Entry 9CQV (electron microscopy, 2.75 A resolution); this record covers chains B and C of the 4 polymer chains in the assembly.

[Chain B]
Name: Hemoglobin subunit beta
Organism: Homo sapiens
Notes: fragment: Hb_alpha
UniProt: P68871 (HBB_HUMAN); residues 1-146 here correspond to UniProt positions 2-147 (UniProt number = residue number + 1)
Sequence (146 residues; row label = number of the first residue in the row):
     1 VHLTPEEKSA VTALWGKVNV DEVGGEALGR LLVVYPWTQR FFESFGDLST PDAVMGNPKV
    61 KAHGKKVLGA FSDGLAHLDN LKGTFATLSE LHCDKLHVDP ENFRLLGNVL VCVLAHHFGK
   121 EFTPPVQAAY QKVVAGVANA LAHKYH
Unresolved in the structure: 144-146
Metal / ion sites: heme Fe near H92 (its only coordinating residue here)
Small-molecule neighbours: heme (HEM): L31, T38, F41, F42, F45, H63, K66, V67, A70, F71, L88, L91, H92, K95, L96, V98, N102, F103, L106, V137, L141
UniProt features mapped onto this chain:
  - binding site ((2R)-2,3-bisphosphoglycerate): V1, H2, K82, H143
  - binding site (heme b): H63, H92
  - site: E7, K8 (Microbial infection: Cleavage), G25, E26 (Microbial infection: Cleavage), G29, R30 (Microbial infection: Cleavage), Y35, P36 (Microbial infection: Cleavage), W37, T38 (Microbial infection: Cleavage), F45, G46 (Microbial infection: Cleavage), D52, A53 (Microbial infection: Cleavage), G56, N57 (Microbial infection: Cleavage), K59 (Not glycated), F71, S72 (Microbial infection: Cleavage), G74, L75 (Microbial infection: Cleavage), K82 (Not glycated), T84, F85 (Microbial infection: Cleavage), H92, C93 (Microbial infection: Cleavage), K95 (Not glycated), R104, L105 (Microbial infection: Cleavage), L110, V111 (Microbial infection: Cleavage), G119, K120 (Microbial infection: Cleavage), F122, T123 (Microbial infection: Cleavage), A128, A129 (Microbial infection: Cleavage) and 2 more in UniProt
  - modified residue: V1 (N-acetylvaline), S9 (Phosphoserine), T12 (Phosphothreonine), S44 (Phosphoserine), T50 (Phosphothreonine), K59 (N6-acetyllysine), K82 (N6-acetyllysine), T87 (Phosphothreonine), C93 (S-nitrosocysteine), K144 (N6-acetyllysine)
  - glycosylation: V1 (N-linked (Glc) (glycation) valine), K8 (N-linked (Glc) (glycation) lysine), K17 (N-linked (Glc) (glycation) lysine), K66 (N-linked (Glc) (glycation) lysine), K120 (N-linked (Glc) (glycation) lysine), K144 (N-linked (Glc) (glycation) lysine)

[Chain C]
Name: Hemoglobin subunit alpha
Organism: Homo sapiens
UniProt: P69905 (HBA_HUMAN); residues 1-140 here correspond to UniProt positions 2-141 (UniProt number = residue number + 1)
Sequence (140 residues; each row starts with the number of its first residue):
     1 VLSPADKTNV KAAWGKVGAH AGEYGAEALE RMFLSFPTTK TYFPHFDLSH GSAQVKGHGK
    61 KVADALTNAV AHVDDMPNAL SALSDLHAHK LRVDPVNFKL LSHCLLVTLA AHLPAEFTPA
   121 VHASLDKFLA SVSTVLTSKY
Metal / ion sites: heme Fe near H87 (its only coordinating residue here)
Small-molecule neighbours: heme (HEM): M32, T39, Y42, F43, H45, F46, H58, K61, V62, A65, L66, L83, L86, H87, L91, V93, N97, F98, L101, V132, L136
UniProt features mapped onto this chain:
  - binding site (O2): H58
  - binding site (heme b): H87
  - site: T8, N9 (Microbial infection: Cleavage), K11 (Not glycated), A13, W14 (Microbial infection: Cleavage), Y24, G25 (Microbial infection: Cleavage), L29, E30 (Microbial infection: Cleavage), H45, F46 (Microbial infection: Cleavage), D47, L48 (Microbial infection: Cleavage), S52, A53 (Microbial infection: Cleavage), V55, K56 (Microbial infection: Cleavage), K56 (Not glycated), G59, K60 (Microbial infection: Cleavage), K60 (Not glycated), K90 (Not glycated), L91, R92 (Microbial infection: Cleavage), K99 (Not glycated), L106, V107 (Microbial infection: Cleavage), T108, L109 (Microbial infection: Cleavage), V121, H122 (Microbial infection: Cleavage), S133, T134 (Microbial infection: Cleavage)
  - modified residue: S3 (Phosphoserine), K7 (N6-succinyllysine), T8 (Phosphothreonine), K11 (N6-succinyllysine), K16 (N6-acetyllysine), Y24 (Phosphotyrosine), S35 (Phosphoserine), K40 (N6-succinyllysine), S49 (Phosphoserine), S102 (Phosphoserine), T108 (Phosphothreonine), S124 (Phosphoserine), S131 (Phosphoserine), T134 (Phosphothreonine), T137 (Phosphothreonine), S138 (Phosphoserine)
  - glycosylation (N-linked (Glc) (glycation) lysine): K7, K16, K40, K61

[How chain B and chain C interact]
Pairs across the interface - 12 pairs, chain B then chain C:
  P36(B) - R92(C)  hydrogen bond (backbone-side chain)
  P36(B) - K139(C)
  W37(B) - D94(C)  hydrogen bond
  Q39(B) - R92(C)
  R40(B) - T41(C)  hydrogen bond
  R40(B) - Y42(C)
  R40(B) - L91(C)
  R40(B) - R92(C)
  H97(B) - T41(C)
  D99(B) - D94(C)
  D99(B) - V96(C)
  N102(B) - D94(C)
Other interface residues (no listed pair), chain B (8 interface residues in all): E43
Other interface residues (no listed pair), chain C (10 interface residues in all): T38, V93, P95

[Overview]
The interface between chain B and chain C involves 8 residues on one side and 10 on the other; the contacts
include 3 hydrogen bonds. Among the polar pairs are P36(B)-R92(C), W37(B)-D94(C) and R40(B)-T41(C). Chain B
binds heme. Ligands of chain C: heme.
Chain B is Hemoglobin subunit beta and chain C is Hemoglobin subunit alpha, both from Homo sapiens; the
structure, Human DeoxyHb (C1 symmetry) obtained using the SPT Labtech chameleon In the presence of 60 mM ...,
was determined by electron microscopy (same publication as 9CQM, 9CQN, 9CQO, 9CQP, 9CQQ, 9CQR and 12 further
entries).
